PDB entry 5IZ1 | X-ray diffraction, 3.00 A resolution | chains A and B of the 4 polymer chains in the assembly

Chain A (and B):
Molecule: fructose-1,6-bisphosphatase
Organism: Physcomitrella patens subsp. patens
Notes: chain B of this document is another copy of the same molecule, construct and numbering; everything in this record applies to it too
UniProt: A9T230 (A9T230_PHYPA); residues 89-425 here = UniProt positions 89-425
Chain sequence (337 residues; row label = number of the first residue in the row):
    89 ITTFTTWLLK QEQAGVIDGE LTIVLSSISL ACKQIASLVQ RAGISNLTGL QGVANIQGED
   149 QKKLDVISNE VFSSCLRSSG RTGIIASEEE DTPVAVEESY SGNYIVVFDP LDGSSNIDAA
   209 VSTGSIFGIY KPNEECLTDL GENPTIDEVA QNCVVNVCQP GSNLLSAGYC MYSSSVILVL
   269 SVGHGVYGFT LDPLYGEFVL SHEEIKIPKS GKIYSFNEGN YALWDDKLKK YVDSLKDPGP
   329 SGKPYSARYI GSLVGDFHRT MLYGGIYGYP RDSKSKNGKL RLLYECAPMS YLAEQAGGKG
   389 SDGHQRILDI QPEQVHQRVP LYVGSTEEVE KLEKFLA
Unresolved in the structure: 137-145, 226-232
Disulfide bonds: Cys224-Cys241

How chain A and chain B interact:
Pairs across the interface - 86 pairs, chain A then chain B:
  Val127(A) - Ser262(B)
  Val127(A) - Ser263(B)
  Gln128(A) - Ser262(B)
  Gln128(A) - Ser263(B)  hydrogen bond (backbone-side chain)
  Gln128(A) - Thr278(B)
  Gln128(A) - Pro281(B)
  Arg129(A) - Asp280(B)  salt bridge
  Arg129(A) - Pro281(B)
  Arg129(A) - Leu282(B)
  Arg129(A) - Tyr283(B)
  Ala130(A) - Ser263(B)
  Ile132(A) - Thr278(B)
  Ile132(A) - Leu279(B)
  Ile132(A) - Asp280(B)
  Leu135(A) - Leu288(B)
  Asn204(A) - Tyr351(B)
  Ile205(A) - Ile301(B)  hydrophobic
  Ile205(A) - Tyr351(B)  hydrophobic
  Asp206(A) - Arg336(B)  salt bridge
  Ala208(A) - Met259(B)
  Val209(A) - Met259(B)  hydrophobic
  Val209(A) - Ser261(B)
  Val209(A) - Ser262(B)  hydrogen bond (backbone-backbone)
  Val209(A) - Ile338(B)  hydrophobic
  Met259(A) - Val209(B)  hydrophobic
  Tyr260(A) - Ser262(B)
  Ser261(A) - Val209(B)
  Ser261(A) - Ser261(B)
  Ser261(A) - Ser262(B)
  Ser262(A) - Val127(B)
  Ser262(A) - Gln128(B)
  Ser262(A) - Val209(B)  hydrogen bond (backbone-backbone)
  Ser262(A) - Tyr260(B)
  Ser262(A) - Ser261(B)
  Ser263(A) - Val127(B)
  Ser263(A) - Gln128(B)  hydrogen bond (side chain-backbone)
  Ser263(A) - Ala130(B)
  Thr278(A) - Gln128(B)
  Thr278(A) - Ile132(B)
  Leu279(A) - Ile132(B)
  Asp280(A) - Arg129(B)  salt bridge
  Asp280(A) - Ile132(B)
  Pro281(A) - Gln128(B)
  Pro281(A) - Arg129(B)
  Leu282(A) - Arg129(B)
  Tyr283(A) - Arg129(B)
  Leu288(A) - Leu135(B)
  Ile301(A) - Ile205(B)  hydrophobic
  Tyr302(A) - Glu306(B)
  Tyr302(A) - Gly307(B)
  Asn305(A) - Ala335(B)  hydrogen bond (side chain-backbone)
  Asn305(A) - Arg336(B)
  Glu306(A) - Tyr302(B)
  Glu306(A) - Glu306(B)
  Glu306(A) - Lys324(B)  salt bridge
  Gly307(A) - Tyr302(B)
  Gly307(A) - Pro332(B)
  Gly307(A) - Tyr333(B)
  Gly307(A) - Ala335(B)
  Tyr309(A) - Lys324(B)
  Ala310(A) - Lys324(B)
  Lys324(A) - Glu306(B)  salt bridge
  Lys324(A) - Tyr309(B)
  Lys324(A) - Ala310(B)
  Lys324(A) - Lys324(B)
  Gly330(A) - Lys362(B)  hydrogen bond (backbone-side chain)
  Pro332(A) - Gly307(B)
  Tyr333(A) - Gly307(B)
  Ala335(A) - Asn305(B)  hydrogen bond (backbone-side chain)
  Ala335(A) - Gly307(B)
  Ala335(A) - Tyr337(B)
  Arg336(A) - Asp206(B)  salt bridge
  Arg336(A) - Asn305(B)
  Arg336(A) - Tyr337(B)
  Arg336(A) - Ile338(B)
  Arg336(A) - Gly339(B)
  Tyr337(A) - Ala335(B)
  Tyr337(A) - Arg336(B)
  Tyr337(A) - Tyr337(B)  hydrogen bond (backbone-backbone)
  Ile338(A) - Val209(B)  hydrophobic
  Ile338(A) - Arg336(B)
  Gly339(A) - Arg336(B)
  Arg347(A) - Ile205(B)
  Tyr351(A) - Asn204(B)
  Tyr351(A) - Ile205(B)  hydrophobic
  Lys362(A) - Gly330(B)  hydrogen bond (side chain-backbone)
Also at the interface, not in a pair above, chain A (53 interface residues in all): Gly131, Ala207, Ser210, Val287, Ser289, Asn308, Leu311, Pro326, Ser334, Gly343, His346
Also at the interface, not in a pair above, chain B (52 interface residues in all): Gly131, Ala207, Ala208, Ser210, Val287, Ser289, Leu311, Pro326, Ser334, Gly343, His346, Arg347

Summary:
53 residues of chain A and 52 residues of chain B are in contact; the contacts include 9 hydrogen bonds and 6
salt bridges. Polar pairs include Arg129(A)-Asp280(B), Asp206(A)-Arg336(B) and Glu306(A)-Lys324(B).
Chain A and chain B are both fructose-1,6-bisphosphatase (Physcomitrella patens subsp. patens); the structure,
Physcomitrella patens FBPase, was determined by X-ray diffraction (same publication as 5IZ3).
